6F01 - chains A and B; structure by X-ray diffraction, 2.50 A resolution.

[Chain A (and B)]
Name: Glutathione S-transferase F9
Source organism: Arabidopsis thaliana
Notes: EC 2.5.1.18; chain B of this document is another copy of the same molecule, construct and numbering; everything in this record applies to it too
Reference sequence: O80852 (GSTF9_ARATH); residues 1-215 here = UniProt positions 1-215
Amino-acid sequence (215 residues; row label = number of the first residue in the row):
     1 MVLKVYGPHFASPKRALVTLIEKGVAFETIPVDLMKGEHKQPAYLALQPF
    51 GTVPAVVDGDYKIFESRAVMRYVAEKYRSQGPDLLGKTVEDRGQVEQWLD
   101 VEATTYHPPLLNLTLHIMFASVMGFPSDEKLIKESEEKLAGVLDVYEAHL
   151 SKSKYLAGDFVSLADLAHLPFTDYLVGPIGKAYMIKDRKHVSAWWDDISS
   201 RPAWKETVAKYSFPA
Unresolved in the structure: 1, 121-127, 214-215 (chain B: 1, 214-215)
Curated features (UniProtKB/Swiss-Prot):
  - binding site (glutathione): Ala-11, Ser-12, His-39, Lys-40, Thr-52, Val-53, Glu-65, Ser-66
  - modified residue: Ser-12 (Phosphoserine), Met-35 (Methionine sulfoxide), Met-118 (Methionine sulfoxide), Met-123 (Methionine sulfoxide), Met-184 (Methionine sulfoxide)
From the paper describing this entry:
  - conformationally variable residues (order/disorder transition): Ala-120 to Ser-127
  - binding site for glutathione sulfonic acid: Ser-12
  - post-translational modification sites: Met-35 (citing earlier work)
  - post-translational modification sites: Met-118, Met-123, Met-184 (proposed by the authors, not directly observed)

[Interface between chain A and chain B]
Residue-residue contacts (55; chain A residue first):
  Pro-49(A) / Val-145(B)
  Phe-50(A) / Val-101(B)  hydrophobic
  Phe-50(A) / Val-145(B)  hydrophobic
  Tyr-61(A) / Glu-90(B)  hydrogen bond (side chain-backbone)
  Tyr-61(A) / Gly-93(B)
  Tyr-61(A) / Gln-94(B)  hydrogen bond
  Lys-62(A) / Gln-94(B)  hydrogen bond (backbone-side chain)
  Ile-63(A) / Gly-93(B)
  Ile-63(A) / Gln-97(B)
  Phe-64(A) / Gln-97(B)  hydrogen bond (backbone-side chain)
  Phe-64(A) / Val-101(B)  hydrophobic
  Glu-65(A) / Gln-97(B)
  Glu-65(A) / Asp-100(B)
  Glu-65(A) / Val-101(B)
  Glu-65(A) / Thr-104(B)  hydrogen bond
  Arg-67(A) / Asp-100(B)
  Ala-68(A) / Glu-96(B)
  Ala-68(A) / Gln-97(B)
  Ala-68(A) / Asp-100(B)  hydrogen bond (backbone-side chain)
  Arg-71(A) / Arg-71(B)
  Arg-71(A) / Glu-96(B)  salt bridge
  Arg-71(A) / Asp-100(B)  salt bridge
  Tyr-72(A) / Val-89(B)  hydrophobic
  Glu-75(A) / Val-89(B)
  Glu-75(A) / Arg-92(B)  salt bridge
  Val-89(A) / Tyr-72(B)  hydrophobic
  Val-89(A) / Lys-76(B)
  Glu-90(A) / Tyr-61(B)  hydrogen bond (backbone-side chain)
  Arg-92(A) / Glu-75(B)  salt bridge
  Arg-92(A) / Arg-92(B)
  Arg-92(A) / Glu-96(B)  salt bridge
  Gly-93(A) / Tyr-61(B)
  Gly-93(A) / Ile-63(B)
  Gln-94(A) / Tyr-61(B)  hydrogen bond
  Gln-94(A) / Lys-62(B)  hydrogen bond (side chain-backbone)
  Gln-94(A) / Ile-63(B)
  Glu-96(A) / Ala-68(B)
  Glu-96(A) / Arg-71(B)  salt bridge
  Gln-97(A) / Ile-63(B)
  Gln-97(A) / Phe-64(B)  hydrogen bond (side chain-backbone)
  Gln-97(A) / Glu-65(B)
  Gln-97(A) / Ala-68(B)
  Asp-100(A) / Glu-65(B)
  Asp-100(A) / Arg-67(B)
  Asp-100(A) / Ala-68(B)  hydrogen bond (side chain-backbone)
  Asp-100(A) / Arg-71(B)  salt bridge
  Val-101(A) / Phe-50(B)  hydrophobic
  Val-101(A) / Phe-64(B)  hydrophobic
  Val-101(A) / Glu-65(B)
  Thr-104(A) / Glu-65(B)  hydrogen bond
  Thr-104(A) / Arg-67(B)
  Thr-105(A) / Phe-50(B)
  Val-145(A) / Pro-49(B)  hydrophobic
  Val-145(A) / Phe-50(B)  hydrophobic
  Tyr-146(A) / Phe-50(B)  hydrophobic
Interface residues without a listed pair, chain A (28 interface residues in all): Lys-76, Trp-98, Val-142
Interface residues without a listed pair, chain B (28 interface residues in all): Trp-98, Thr-105, Val-142, Tyr-146

[Summary]
The chain A/chain B interface involves 28 residues from each chain, with 12 hydrogen bonds and 7 salt bridges.
Polar pairs include Arg-71(A)/Glu-96(B), Arg-71(A)/Asp-100(B) and Glu-75(A)/Arg-92(B). UniProt lists 8
glutathione-binding residues on chain A. From the paper: a binding site for glutathione sulfonic acid at
Ser-12(A); modification sites Met-35(A), Met-118(A) and Met-123(A) among others.
Both chains are Glutathione S-transferase F9 (Arabidopsis thaliana). Entry 6F01 (Arabidopsis thaliana GSTF9,
GSO3 and gsoh bound) was determined by X-ray diffraction together with 6EZY and 6F05 from the same study.
